Entry 7BK7 (X-ray diffraction, 2.30 A resolution); this record covers chain AAA.

# Chain AAA
Molecule: Putative copper resistance protein
Organism: Pseudomonas fluorescens
UniProt: C3JYL7 (C3JYL7_PSEFS); residues 1-97 here correspond to UniProt positions 25-121 (UniProt number = residue number + 24)
Amino-acid sequence (97 residues; row label = number of the first residue in the row):
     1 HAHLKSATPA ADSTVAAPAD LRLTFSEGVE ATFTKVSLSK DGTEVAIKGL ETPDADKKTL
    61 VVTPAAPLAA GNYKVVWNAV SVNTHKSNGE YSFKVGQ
Not modelled in the structure: 96-97
Differences from the reference sequence: engineered mutation Asn-83 (Asp107 in C3JYL7)
Bound ions: Cu ion: His-1, His-3 (together with sulfate ion)
What the authors report for this chain:
  - mutagenesis - A2P, D83N: increased catalytic activity on ascorbate
  - mutagenesis - A2P (Tm change 3 degC), D83N: decreased stability in response to copper
  - Cu ion coordination: His-1, His-3
  - mutagenesis - H3A, H3F, F33A: unchanged catalytic activity on ascorbate
  - mutagenesis - S81A (Tm change 14 degC): decreased stability
  - mutagenesis - A2P (Tm change 1.4 degC): increased stability

# Overview
His-1 and His-3 form the Cu ion site. From the paper: A2P and D83N increase catalytic activity on ascorbate;
Cu ion coordination by His-1 and His-3; 6 substitutions were tested in all.
Chain AAA is Putative copper resistance protein (Pseudomonas fluorescens); the structure, PfCopC mutant -
D83N, was determined by X-ray diffraction (same publication as 7BK5 and 7BK6).
